PDB entry 5ZCU | X-ray diffraction, 2.41 A resolution | chains A and C

# Chain A
Name: Probable protein phosphatase 2C 50
From: Oryza sativa subsp. japonica
Notes: EC 3.1.3.16
UniProt: Q6L5H6 (P2C50_ORYSJ); residue numbers follow UniProt; this construct covers 58-385
Chain sequence (328 residues; numbered 58 to 385; the number before each row is that of its first residue):
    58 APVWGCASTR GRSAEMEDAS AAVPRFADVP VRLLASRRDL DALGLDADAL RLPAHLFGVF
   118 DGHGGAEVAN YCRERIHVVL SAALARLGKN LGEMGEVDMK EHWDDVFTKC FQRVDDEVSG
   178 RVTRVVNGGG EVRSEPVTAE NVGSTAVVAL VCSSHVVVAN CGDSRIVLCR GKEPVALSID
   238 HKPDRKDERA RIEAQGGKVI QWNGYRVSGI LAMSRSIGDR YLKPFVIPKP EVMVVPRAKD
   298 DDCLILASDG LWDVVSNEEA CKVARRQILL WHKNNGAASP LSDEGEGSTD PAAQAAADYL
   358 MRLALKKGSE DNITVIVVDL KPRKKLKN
Disordered / not traced: 147-154, 184-185, 334-344, 378-385
Sequence notes: engineered mutation Ala139 (Glu in Q6L5H6), Ala140 (Glu in Q6L5H6), Ala142 (Lys in Q6L5H6)
Bound ions: Mg2+ site 1: Asp118, Asp306, Asp368; Mg2+ site 2: Asp118, Gly119
Curated features (UniProtKB/Swiss-Prot):
  - motif: Val264 to Leu268 (Modulates binding affinity to PYR/PYL/RCAR abscisic acid intracellular receptors)
  - binding site (Mn(2+)): Asp118, Gly119, Asp306, Asp368

# Chain C
Name: ABA receptor RCAR3
From: Oryza sativa
UniProt: K4N2F7 (K4N2F7_ORYSA); numbering as in UniProt (aligned over 30-204)
Chain sequence (175 residues; numbered 30 to 204; the number before each row is that of its first residue):
    30 ETEYVRRFHR HEPRDHQCSS AVAKHIKAPV HLVWSLVRRF DQPQLFKPFV SRCEMKGNIE
    90 IGSVREVNVK SGLPATRSTE RLELLDDNEH ILSVRFVGGD HRLKNYSSIL TVHPEVIDGR
   150 PGTLVIESFV VDVPEGNTKD ETCYFVEALL KCNLKSLAEV SERLVVKDQT EPLDR
Disordered / not traced: 30-33, 196-204
Residues lining bound ligands: Pyrabactin (PYV; 4-bromo-N-(pyridin-2-ylmethyl)naphthalene-1-sulfonamide): Lys76, Phe78, Val79, Val96, Val98, Leu102, Pro103, Ala104, Ser107, Glu109, Phe125, His130, Leu132, Tyr135, Phe174, Val175, Leu178, Leu179, Asn182
Reported in the primary citation:
  - binding site for Pyrabactin: Lys76, Phe78, Val98, Ser107, Glu109, Phe125, His130, Leu132, Tyr135, Leu178, Asn182
  - specificity-determining residues: Phe125, Leu178
  - mutagenesis - F125I, F125V: abolished expression
  - mutagenesis - V123F/F125I (Kd 18.4 nM), V123F/F125V (Kd 26.4 nM): unchanged binding to ABA
  - mutagenesis - V123F/F125I (Kd 91.6 nM), V123F/F125V (Kd 206 nM): increased binding to Pyrabactin

# Interface between chain A and chain C
Pairs across the interface - 43 pairs, chain A then chain C:
  Glu74(A) - Ser100(C)  hydrogen bond
  His120(A) - Ser100(C)
  His120(A) - Gly101(C)
  Gly121(A) - Lys99(C)
  Gly121(A) - Ser100(C)  hydrogen bond (backbone-side chain)
  Glu197(A) - Cys181(C)
  Glu197(A) - Ser185(C)
  Asn198(A) - Pro77(C)  hydrogen bond (side chain-backbone)
  Asn198(A) - Phe78(C)
  Gly254(A) - Tyr173(C)
  Lys255(A) - Asp169(C)
  Lys255(A) - Tyr173(C)
  Ile257(A) - Asn166(C)
  Ile257(A) - Glu170(C)
  Gln258(A) - Arg131(C)
  Gln258(A) - Asn166(C)  hydrogen bond (backbone-side chain)
  Trp259(A) - Pro103(C)
  Trp259(A) - His130(C)  hydrogen bond (side chain-backbone)
  Trp259(A) - Arg131(C)
  Trp259(A) - Leu132(C)  hydrophobic
  Trp259(A) - Pro163(C)  hydrophobic
  Trp259(A) - Asn166(C)
  Trp259(A) - Thr171(C)
  Trp259(A) - Phe174(C)
  Asn260(A) - Pro103(C)  hydrogen bond (side chain-backbone)
  Asn260(A) - Asp129(C)
  Asn260(A) - Arg131(C)
  Arg263(A) - Leu102(C)
  Arg263(A) - Pro103(C)
  Ser265(A) - Tyr173(C)
  Ser265(A) - Phe174(C)
  Gly266(A) - Pro103(C)
  Gly266(A) - Phe174(C)
  Ile267(A) - Gly101(C)
  Ile267(A) - Leu102(C)  hydrophobic
  Ile267(A) - Pro103(C)
  Ile267(A) - Phe174(C)  hydrophobic
  Ile267(A) - Ala177(C)  hydrophobic
  Ile267(A) - Leu178(C)  hydrophobic
  Leu268(A) - Gly101(C)
  Tyr278(A) - Phe78(C)
  Tyr278(A) - Cys181(C)  hydrophobic
  Phe282(A) - Tyr173(C)
Other interface residues (no listed pair), chain A (22 interface residues in all): Gly119, Gly122, Gly253, Val256
The authors on this interface:
  - pairs named by the authors: Trp259(A)-Arg131(C) (water-mediated contact)

# In short
The chain A/chain C interface involves 22 residues from each chain, with 6 hydrogen bonds. Polar contacts
include Glu74(A)-Ser100(C), Gly121(A)-Ser100(C) and Asn198(A)-Pro77(C). The authors report a water-mediated
contact between Trp259(A) and Arg131(C). The paper reports a binding site for Pyrabactin at Lys76(C), Phe78(C)
and Val98(C) among others; F125I and F125V of chain C abolish expression; 4 substitutions were tested in all.
Chain A is Probable protein phosphatase 2C 50 (Oryza sativa subsp. japonica) and chain C is ABA receptor RCAR3
(Oryza sativa); the structure, Crystal structure of RCAR3:PP2C wild-type with pyrabactin, was determined by
X-ray diffraction.
